PDB entry 4F0U | X-ray diffraction, 2.50 A resolution | chains A and B of the 6 polymer chains in the assembly

== Chain A ==
Protein: Allophycocyanin alpha chain
From: Synechococcus elongatus
Reference sequence: Q31RG0 (Q31RG0_SYNE7); the author numbering skips numbers that UniProt does not, so the offset changes along the chain: 3-72 = UniProt 2-71; 75-150 = UniProt 72-147; 161-174 = UniProt 148-161
Chain sequence (160 residues; numbered 3 to 174; 12 numbers in that range are skipped by the numbering (no residue carries them; nothing is unmodelled there); the number before each row is that of its first residue):
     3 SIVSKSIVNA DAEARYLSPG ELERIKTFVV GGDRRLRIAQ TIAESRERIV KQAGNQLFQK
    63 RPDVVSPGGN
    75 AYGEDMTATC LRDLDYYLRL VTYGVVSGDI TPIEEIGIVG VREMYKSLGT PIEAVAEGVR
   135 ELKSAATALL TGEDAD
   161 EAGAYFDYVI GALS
Glycans and other covalent adducts: phycocyanobilin (CYC) linked to C84
Small-molecule neighbours: phycocyanobilin (CYC): L59, V66, N72, A75, M80, T83, R86, D87, L88, Y90, Y91, L94, I110, G111, M118, Y119, L122, T124, P125, A128, V129

== Chain B ==
Protein: Allophycocyanin, beta subunit
From: Synechococcus elongatus
Reference sequence: Q31RG1 (Q31RG1_SYNE7); the author numbering skips numbers that UniProt does not, so the offset changes along the chain: 1-62 = UniProt 1-62; 64-72 = UniProt 63-71; 75-150 = UniProt 72-147; 161-174 = UniProt 148-161
Chain sequence (161 residues; each row starts with the number of its first residue; note: 13 numbers in that range are skipped by the numbering (no residue carries them; nothing is unmodelled there)):
     1 MQDAITAVIN ASDVQGKYLD SSALDRLKSY FQSGELRVRA AATISANSAL IVKEAVAKSL
    61 LY
    64 SDITRPGGN
    75 MYTTRRYAAC IRDLEYYLRY ATYAMLAGDT SILDERVLNG LKETYNSLGV PIGATVQAIQ
   135 AIKEVTASLV GPDAGR
   161 EMGVYLDYIS SGLS
Glycans and other covalent adducts: covalent link N72-M75; phycocyanobilin (CYC) linked to C84
Modified / non-standard residues: N72 (n-methyl asparagine; MEN)
Small-molecule neighbours:
  - phycocyanobilin (CYC), molecule 1: L60, I66, N72, M75, R79, R80, A83, R86, D87, L88, Y90, Y91, Y94, R110, V111, L115, Y119, L122, V124, P125, A128, T129, A132
  - phycocyanobilin (CYC), molecule 2: T67, Y76, T77, T78, Y81

== How chain A and chain B interact ==
Contacting residue pairs (53; chain A residue first):
  S3(A) with D3(B), hydrogen bond (backbone-side chain); I5(B)
  V5(A) with D3(B); Y30(B); L100(B)
  S6(A) with M1(B); D3(B), hydrogen bond (backbone-side chain)
  I9(A) with M1(B), hydrophobic; Y97(B); A101(B), hydrophobic; I106(B), hydrophobic
  V10(A) with M1(B), hydrophobic
  A12(A) with Y97(B), hydrogen bond (backbone-side chain)
  D13(A) with Y94(B), hydrogen bond; Y97(B), hydrogen bond (backbone-side chain); R110(B), salt bridge
  A16(A) with R93(B)
  R17(A) with Y97(B), hydrogen bond (backbone-side chain)
  Y18(A) with I44(B); S45(B); S48(B); L92(B); R93(B); T96(B)
  L19(A) with L100(B), hydrophobic
  L24(A) with V38(B), hydrophobic
  I27(A) with V38(B), hydrophobic
  F30(A) with I5(B), hydrophobic; F31(B), hydrophobic
  V31(A) with F31(B); G34(B)
  G34(A) with F31(B)
  D35(A) with K28(B)
  L38(A) with L24(B), hydrophobic; L27(B), hydrophobic; F31(B), hydrophobic
  Q42(A) with L24(B)
  A45(A) with Y18(B), hydrophobic
  R48(A) with Y18(B)
  D89(A) with Y18(B), hydrogen bond
  L92(A) with Y18(B)
  R93(A) with D13(B), salt bridge; G16(B), hydrogen bond (side chain-backbone); K17(B); Y18(B)
  Y97(A) with I9(B), hydrophobic; S12(B); D13(B); K17(B), hydrogen bond (side chain-backbone)
  V100(A) with L27(B), hydrophobic; F31(B)
  S101(A) with I5(B)
  I110(A) with D13(B)
Other interface residues (no listed pair), chain A (31 interface residues in all): K28, L94, T96
Other interface residues (no listed pair), chain B (34 interface residues in all): T6, L19, Q32, E35, A41, A42

== Summary ==
Chain A and chain B form an interface of 31 and 34 residues respectively; the contacts include 9 hydrogen
bonds and 2 salt bridges. Among the polar pairs are D13(A)-R110(B), R93(A)-D13(B) and S3(A)-D3(B). Ligands of
chain B: phycocyanobilin. Phycocyanobilin is covalently linked to C84(A).
Here chain A is Allophycocyanin alpha chain and chain B is Allophycocyanin, beta subunit, both from
Synechococcus elongatus. Entry 4F0U (X-Ray Crystal Structure of Allophycocyanin from Synechococcus elongatus
PCC 7942) was determined by X-ray diffraction.
